Entry 5AHJ (X-ray diffraction, 2.80 A resolution); this record covers chains E and F of the 28 polymer chains in the assembly.

Chain E:
Molecule: Proteasome subunit alpha type-6
Organism: Saccharomyces cerevisiae
Notes: EC 3.4.25.1
UniProt: P40302 (PSA6_YEAST); residues 0-233 here correspond to UniProt positions 1-234 (UniProt number = residue number + 1)
Chain sequence (234 residues; row label = number of the first residue in the row; numbering starts at 0):
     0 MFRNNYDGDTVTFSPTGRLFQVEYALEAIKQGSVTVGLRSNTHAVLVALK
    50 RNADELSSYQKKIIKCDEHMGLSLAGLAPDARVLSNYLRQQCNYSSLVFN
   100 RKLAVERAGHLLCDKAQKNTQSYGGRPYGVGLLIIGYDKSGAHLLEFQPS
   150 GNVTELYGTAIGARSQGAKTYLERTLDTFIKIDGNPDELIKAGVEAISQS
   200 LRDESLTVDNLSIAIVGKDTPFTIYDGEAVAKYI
Disordered / not traced: 0-2
Swiss-Prot annotation at these positions:
  - modified residue: Ser13 (Phosphoserine)
  - cross-link: Lys190 (Glycyl lysine isopeptide (Lys-Gly) (interchain with G-Cter in ubiquitin))

Chain F:
Molecule: Probable proteasome subunit alpha type-7
Organism: Saccharomyces cerevisiae
Notes: EC 3.4.25.1
UniProt: P21242 (PSA7_YEAST); residues -3 to 284 here correspond to UniProt positions 1-288 (UniProt number = residue number + 4)
Chain sequence (288 residues; numbered -3 to 284; the number before each row is that of its first residue; numbers below 1 keep their minus sign (Met-3 is residue -3)):
    -3 MTSIGTGYDLSNSVFSPDGRNFQVEYAVKAVENGTTSIGIKCNDGVVFAV
    47 EKLITSKLLVPQKNVKIQVVDRHIGCVYSGLIPDGRHLVNRGREEAASFK
    97 KLYKTPIPIPAFADRLGQYVQAHTLYNSVRPFGVSTIFGGVDKNGAHLYM
   147 LEPSGSYWGYKGAATGKGRQSAKAELEKLVDHHPEGLSAREAVKQAAKII
   197 YLAHEDNKEKDFELEISWCSLSETNGLHKFVKGDLLQEAIDFAQKEINGD
   247 DDEDEDDSDNVMSSDDENAPVATNANATTDQEGDIHLE
Disordered / not traced: -3 to 1, 246-284
Swiss-Prot annotation at these positions:
  - modified residue: Thr-2 (N-acetylthreonine)

Interface between chain E and chain F:
Residue-residue contacts (61):
  Asn4(E) with Leu6(F)
  Tyr5(E) with Asp5(F), hydrogen bond; Leu6(F), hydrophobic
  Thr9(E) with Arg126(F)
  Val10(E) with Gln19(F); Ser124(F); Val125(F); Arg126(F)
  Thr11(E) with Leu6(F); Gln19(F)
  Phe12(E) with Gln19(F), hydrogen bond (backbone-side chain); Tyr22(F); Ala23(F), hydrophobic; Leu77(F), hydrophobic; Arg126(F); Pro127(F)
  Ser13(E) with Tyr22(F)
  Pro14(E) with Tyr22(F), hydrophobic; Lys25(F)
  Thr15(E) with Lys25(F)
  Gly16(E) with Tyr22(F); Ala26(F)
  Leu18(E) with Leu77(F), hydrophobic; Arg126(F)
  Glu105(E) with Lys59(F)
  His109(E) with Arg82(F)
  Cys112(E) with Arg82(F)
  Asp113(E) with Arg82(F), salt bridge; Asn86(F)
  Gln116(E) with Pro79(F); Asp80(F); His83(F), hydrogen bond; Arg126(F)
  Thr119(E) with Arg126(F), hydrogen bond (backbone-side chain)
  Gln120(E) with His119(F); Val125(F); Arg126(F), hydrogen bond (backbone-backbone); Phe128(F)
  Tyr122(E) with Ser124(F), hydrogen bond (backbone-backbone)
  Ser149(E) with Pro79(F)
  Gly150(E) with Pro79(F)
  Asn151(E) with Ile78(F); Pro79(F)
  Thr153(E) with Leu55(F); Asn60(F)
  Glu154(E) with Val56(F); Lys59(F); Asn60(F), hydrogen bond (backbone-side chain)
  Leu155(E) with Leu54(F); Leu55(F); Val56(F)
  Tyr156(E) with Leu54(F), hydrogen bond (backbone-backbone); Leu55(F); Val56(F); Pro57(F)
  Gly157(E) with Leu54(F)
  Lys168(E) with Leu54(F)
  Leu171(E) with Leu54(F)
  Glu172(E) with Ser52(F), hydrogen bond; Lys53(F)
  Leu175(E) with Lys53(F)
Also at the interface, not in a pair above, chain E (36 interface residues in all): Arg38, Ser121, Ser139, His142, Val152
Also at the interface, not in a pair above, chain F (30 interface residues in all): Asn123, Gly129

In short:
36 residues of chain E and 30 residues of chain F are in contact, with 9 hydrogen bonds and 1 salt bridge.
Among the polar pairs are Asp113(E)-Arg82(F), Tyr5(E)-Asp5(F) and Phe12(E)-Gln19(F).
Here chain E is Proteasome subunit alpha type-6 and chain F is Probable proteasome subunit alpha type-7, both
from Saccharomyces cerevisiae. Entry 5AHJ (Yeast 20S proteasome in complex with Macyranone A) was determined
by X-ray diffraction.
